3DY4 - chains B and C of the 28 polymer chains in the assembly; structure by X-ray diffraction, 2.80 A resolution.

== Chain B ==
Molecule: Proteasome component Y13
Source organism: Saccharomyces cerevisiae
Notes: EC 3.4.25.1
Reference sequence: P23638 (PSA4_YEAST); the construct lacks a stretch of the UniProt sequence and is renumbered around it, so the offset changes along the chain: 4-63 = UniProt 2-61; 64-144 = UniProt 63-143; 145-200 = UniProt 145-200; 202-204 = UniProt 201-203; 2 more segments
Sequence (244 residues; each row starts with the number of its first residue; note: 1 number in that range is skipped by the numbering (no residue carries it; nothing is unmodelled there); a row labelled like 20A-20B holds insertion residues (20A, then the next letters in order)):
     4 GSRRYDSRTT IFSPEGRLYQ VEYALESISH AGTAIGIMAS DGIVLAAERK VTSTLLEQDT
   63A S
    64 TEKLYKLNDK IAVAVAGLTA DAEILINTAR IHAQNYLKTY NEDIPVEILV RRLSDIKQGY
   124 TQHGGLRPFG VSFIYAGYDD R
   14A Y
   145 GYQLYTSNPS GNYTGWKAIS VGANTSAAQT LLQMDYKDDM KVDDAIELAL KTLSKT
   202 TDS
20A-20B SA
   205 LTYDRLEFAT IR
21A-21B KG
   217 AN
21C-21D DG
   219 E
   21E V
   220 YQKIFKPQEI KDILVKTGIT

== Chain C ==
Molecule: Proteasome component PRE6
Source organism: Saccharomyces cerevisiae
Notes: EC 3.4.25.1
Reference sequence: P40303 (PSA7_YEAST); the construct lacks a stretch of the UniProt sequence and is renumbered around it, so the offset changes along the chain: 7-62 = UniProt 3-58; 63-143 = UniProt 60-140; 145-180 = UniProt 144-179; 182-203 = UniProt 184-205; 1 more segments
Sequence (241 residues; row label = number of the first residue in the row; note: 3 numbers in that range are skipped by the numbering (no residue carries them; nothing is unmodelled there); a row labelled like 18A-18D holds insertion residues (18A, then the next letters in order)):
     7 GYDRALSIFS PDGHIFQVEY ALEAVKRGTC AVGVKGKNCV VLGCERRSTL KLQDTR
   62A I
    63 TPSKVSKIDS HVVLSFSGLN ADSRILIEKA RVEAQSHRLT LEDPVTVEYL TRYVAGVQQR
   123 YTQSGGVRPF GVSTLIAGFD P
   14A R
   144 D
   14B D
   145 EPKLYQTEPS GIYSSWSAQT IGRNSKTVRE FLEKNY
18A-18D DRKE
   182 PPATVEECVK LTVRSLLEVV QT
   206 GAKNIEITVV KPDSDIVALS SEEINQYVTQ IEQEKQEQ

== Interface between chain B and chain C ==
Pairs across the interface (73; chain B residue first):
  Arg6(B) with Arg10(C), hydrogen bond (backbone-side chain)
  Asp9(B) with Tyr8(C), hydrogen bond; Arg10(C), salt bridge
  Arg11(B) with Arg10(C)
  Thr13(B) with Leu12(C); Arg130(C)
  Ile14(B) with Gln23(C)
  Tyr14A(B) with Arg62(C), hydrogen bond (backbone-side chain)
  Phe15(B) with Gln23(C), hydrogen bond (backbone-side chain); Tyr26(C), hydrophobic; Ala27(C), hydrophobic; Leu81(C), hydrophobic; Arg130(C); Pro131(C); Gly133(C)
  Ser16(B) with Tyr26(C)
  Pro17(B) with Tyr26(C), hydrophobic; Glu29(C)
  Glu18(B) with Glu29(C); Arg33(C), hydrogen bond (backbone-side chain)
  Gly19(B) with Tyr26(C); Glu29(C); Ala30(C)
  Arg20(B) with Arg33(C)
  Leu21(B) with Arg130(C)
  Met41(B) with Asp60(C); Arg62(C)
  Glu110(B) with Ile62A(C)
  Arg114(B) with Arg86(C)
  Ser117(B) with Arg86(C)
  Asp118(B) with Arg86(C), salt bridge; Ile87(C)
  Gln121(B) with Ala83(C); Asp84(C); Ile87(C)
  Thr124(B) with Arg130(C), hydrogen bond (backbone-side chain)
  Gln125(B) with Tyr123(C); Gly128(C); Val129(C); Arg130(C), hydrogen bond (backbone-backbone); Phe132(C)
  His126(B) with Gly128(C); Val129(C)
  Gly127(B) with Tyr8(C); Gly128(C)
  Gly128(B) with Tyr8(C)
  Tyr146(B) with Arg62(C), hydrogen bond (backbone-side chain)
  Gln147(B) with Ile62A(C)
  Leu148(B) with Ile62A(C)
  Tyr149(B) with Ile62A(C)
  Ser154(B) with Ala83(C)
  Gly155(B) with Ala83(C); Arg86(C), hydrogen bond (backbone-side chain)
  Asn156(B) with Asn82(C)
  Tyr157(B) with Pro64(C); Arg86(C)
  Thr158(B) with Thr63(C)
  Gly159(B) with Gln59(C); Asp60(C), hydrogen bond (backbone-backbone); Ile62A(C); Thr63(C), hydrogen bond (backbone-side chain)
  Trp160(B) with Leu56(C), hydrophobic; Leu58(C); Gln59(C); Asp60(C)
  Lys161(B) with Leu58(C), hydrogen bond (backbone-backbone); Gln59(C)
  Ala162(B) with Leu58(C)
  Gln173(B) with Leu56(C)
  Leu176(B) with Leu58(C)
  Gln177(B) with Lys57(C); Leu58(C)
  Tyr180(B) with Leu58(C), hydrophobic

== Overview ==
41 residues of chain B face 31 of chain C across their interface; the contacts include 12 hydrogen bonds and 2
salt bridges. Polar pairs include Asp9(B)-Arg10(C), Asp118(B)-Arg86(C) and Arg6(B)-Arg10(C).
Here chain B is Proteasome component Y13 and chain C is Proteasome component PRE6, both from Saccharomyces
cerevisiae. Entry 3DY4 (Crystal structure of yeast 20S proteasome in complex with spirolactacystin) was
determined by X-ray diffraction (same publication as 3DY3).
